7X57 - chains D and J of the 10 polymer chains in the assembly; structure by electron microscopy, 3.63 A resolution.

== Chain D ==
Protein: Histone H4
Organism: Homo sapiens
UniProt: P62805 (H4_HUMAN); residues 0-102 here correspond to UniProt positions 1-103 (UniProt number = residue number + 1)
Chain sequence (106 residues; numbered -3 to 102; the number before each row is that of its first residue; numbers below 1 keep their minus sign (Gly-3 is residue -3)):
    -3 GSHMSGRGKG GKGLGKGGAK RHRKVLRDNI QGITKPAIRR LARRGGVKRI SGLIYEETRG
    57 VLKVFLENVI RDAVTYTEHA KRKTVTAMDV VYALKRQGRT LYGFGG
Not modelled in the structure: -3 to 24, 96-102
Sequence notes: expression tag (-3 to -1)
Curated features (UniProtKB/Swiss-Prot):
  - DNA-binding region: Lys16 to Lys20
  - modified residue: Ser1 (N-acetylserine), Arg3 (Asymmetric dimethylarginine), Lys5 (N6-(2-hydroxyisobutyryl)lysine), Lys8 (N6-(2-hydroxyisobutyryl)lysine), Lys12 (N6-(2-hydroxyisobutyryl)lysine), Lys16 (N6-(2-hydroxyisobutyryl)lysine), Lys20 (N6,N6,N6-trimethyllysine), Lys31 (N6-(2-hydroxyisobutyryl)lysine), Lys44 (N6-(2-hydroxyisobutyryl)lysine), Ser47 (Phosphoserine), Tyr51 (Phosphotyrosine), Lys59 (N6-(2-hydroxyisobutyryl)lysine), Lys77 (N6-(2-hydroxyisobutyryl)lysine), Lys79 (N6-(2-hydroxyisobutyryl)lysine), Thr80 (Phosphothreonine), Tyr88 (Phosphotyrosine), Lys91 (N6-(2-hydroxyisobutyryl)lysine)
  - cross-link (Glycyl lysine isopeptide (Lys-Gly)): Lys12 (interchain with G-Cter in SUMO2), Lys20 (interchain with G-Cter in SUMO2), Lys31 (interchain with G-Cter in SUMO2), Lys59 (interchain with G-Cter in SUMO2), Lys79 (interchain with G-Cter in SUMO2), Lys91 (interchain with G-Cter in SUMO2)

== Chain J ==
Molecule: Widom601 DNA RV
Organism: synthetic construct
Sequence (145 nucleotides; each row starts with the number of its first residue; numbers below 1 keep their minus sign (DA-74 is residue -74)):
   -74 ATCGATGTAT ATATCTGACA CGTGCCTGGA GACTAGGGAG TAATCCCCTT GGCGGTTAAA
   -14 ACGCGGGGGA CAGCGCGTAC GTGCGTTTAA GCGGTGCTAG AGCTGTCTAC GACCAATTGA
    46 GCGGCCTCGG CACCGGGATT CTGAT
Not modelled in the structure: -74 to -60, 62-70

== How chain D and chain J interact ==
Residue-residue contacts (8):
  Arg35(D) with DC39(J), salt bridge to the phosphate
  Arg39(D) with DA40(J), salt bridge to the phosphate
  Arg45(D) with DC38(J), hydrogen bond to the sugar
  Ile46(D) with DC38(J), phosphate contact; DC39(J), phosphate contact
  Ser47(D) with DC38(J), hydrogen bond to the phosphate
  Gly48(D) with DC38(J), hydrogen bond to the phosphate
  Lys79(D) with DC58(J), salt bridge to the phosphate
Other interface residues (no listed pair), chain D (8 interface residues in all): Leu49

== Overview ==
8 residues of chain D and 4 residues of chain J are in contact; the contacts include 3 hydrogen bonds and 3
salt bridges. Among the polar pairs are Arg45(D)-DC38(J), Ser47(D)-DC38(J) and Gly48(D)-DC38(J). Curated
annotation (UniProt) lists a DNA-binding region on chain D.
Here chain D is Histone H4 (Homo sapiens) and chain J is Widom601 DNA RV (synthetic construct). Entry 7X57
(Cryo-EM structure of human subnucleosome (closed form)) was determined by electron microscopy, deposited
together with 7X58 and 7YOZ.
